3N2E - chain A; structure by X-ray diffraction, 2.53 A resolution.

== Chain A ==
Protein: Shikimate kinase
Source organism: Helicobacter pylori
Notes: EC 2.7.1.71
Reference sequence: P56073 (AROK_HELPY); residue numbers follow UniProt; this construct covers 1-162
Sequence (168 residues; each row starts with the number of its first residue):
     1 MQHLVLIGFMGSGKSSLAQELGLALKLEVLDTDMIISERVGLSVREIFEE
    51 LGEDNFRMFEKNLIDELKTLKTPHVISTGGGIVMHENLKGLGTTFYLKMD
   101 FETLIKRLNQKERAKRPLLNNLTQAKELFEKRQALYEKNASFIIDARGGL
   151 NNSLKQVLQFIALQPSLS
Construct notes: engineered mutation A114 (Glu in P56073); expression tag (163-168)
Residues lining bound ligands: OSA (7-amino-4-hydroxy-3-[(E)-(5-hydroxy-7-sulfonaphthalen-2-yl)diazenyl]naphthalene-2-sulfonic acid): F9, M10, V44, R45, F48, E53, R57, G80, G81, V83, M84, K111, E112, K115, R116, R132, L135, Y136
Reported in the primary citation:
  - binding site for OSA: F9, M10, R45, F48, R57, G80, G81, V83, M84, R116, R132, L135, Y136
  - conformationally variable residues (loop rearrangement): F101 to K138
  - mutagenesis - F48A, R57A, R132A, R132K: abolished binding to OSA
  - mutagenesis - F48Y (Kd 12 uM), R57K (Kd 48 uM): decreased binding to OSA
  - mutagenesis - D33A, D33E, R116A, R116K: unchanged binding to OSA
  - mutagenesis - D33A, D33E, F48A, R57A, R57K, R116A, R116K, R132A, R132K: abolished catalytic activity
  - mutagenesis - M10A, F48Y: decreased catalytic activity
  - mutagenesis - M10A (Tm = 55 degC): increased stability
  - mutagenesis - D33A (Tm = 41 degC): decreased stability
  - mutagenesis - F48A: abolished binding to shikimate
  - mutagenesis - M10A (Kd 34 uM), F48Y (Kd 5.2 uM): decreased binding to shikimate
  - mutagenesis - F48A, R57A, R132A, R132K: abolished binding to NSC162535
  - catalytic residues: R116 (citing earlier work)
  - catalytic residues: D33 (proposed by the authors, not directly observed)

== Summary ==
Ligands of chain A: compound OSA. The paper reports catalytic residues R116 and D33; D33A, D33E and F48A,
among others, abolish catalytic activity; 11 substitutions were tested in all.
Chain A is Shikimate kinase (Helicobacter pylori); the structure, Crystal structure of Helicobactor pylori
shikimate kinase in complex with NSC162535, was determined by X-ray diffraction (same publication as 3MRS,
3MUF and 3HR7).
